Entry 8TJR (electron microscopy, 3.29 A resolution); this record covers chains D and E of the 10 polymer chains in the assembly.

Chain D (and E):
Name: Envelope glycoprotein gp41
Source organism: Human immunodeficiency virus 1
Notes: chain E of this document is another copy of the same molecule, construct and numbering; everything in this record applies to it too
UniProt: Q2N0S6 (Q2N0S6_9HIV1); residues 512-664 here correspond to UniProt positions 509-661 (UniProt number = residue number - 3)
Sequence (153 residues; each row starts with the number of its first residue):
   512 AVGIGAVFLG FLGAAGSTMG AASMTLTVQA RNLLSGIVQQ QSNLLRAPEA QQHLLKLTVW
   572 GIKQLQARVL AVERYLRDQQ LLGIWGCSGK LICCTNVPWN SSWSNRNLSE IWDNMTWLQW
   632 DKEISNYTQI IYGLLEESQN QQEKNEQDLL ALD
Not modelled in the structure: 512-518, 548-568 (chain E: 548-568)
Sequence notes: engineered mutation Pro559 (Ile556 in Q2N0S6), Cys605 (Thr602 in Q2N0S6)
Cystine bridges: Cys598-Cys604
Covalently attached groups: N-acetylglucosamine (NAG) linked to Asn611, Asn618, Asn637

Interface between chain D and chain E:
Contacting residue pairs (17; chain D residue first):
  Thr538(D) with Asn651(E)
  Ala541(D) with Gln591(E), hydrogen bond (backbone-side chain)
  Arg542(D) with Gln591(E); Ile595(E); Glu648(E), salt bridge
  Leu545(D) with Leu587(E), hydrophobic
  Leu576(D) with Ile573(E), hydrophobic; Gln577(E)
  Arg579(D) with Gln577(E); Val580(E); Glu584(E), salt bridge
  Val580(D) with Val580(E), hydrophobic
  Val583(D) with Leu587(E), hydrophobic
  Tyr586(D) with Gln591(E)
  Gly600(D) with Gly594(E)
  Leu602(D) with Glu654(E)
  Ile603(D) with Gln658(E)
Interface residues without a listed pair, chain D (17 interface residues in all): Gly547, Gly572, Leu587, Lys601, Cys605
Interface residues without a listed pair, chain E (17 interface residues in all): Leu576, Leu581, Arg588, Leu592, Gln650

Overview:
The chain D/chain E interface involves 17 residues from each chain; the contacts include 1 hydrogen bond and 2
salt bridges. Polar pairs include Arg542(D)-Glu648(E), Arg579(D)-Glu584(E) and Ala541(D)-Gln591(E). Covalently
linked N-acetylglucosamine: at Asn611(D), Asn618(D) and Asn637(D).
Both chains are Envelope glycoprotein gp41 (Human immunodeficiency virus 1). Entry 8TJR (CRYO-EM STRUCTURE OF
HIV-1 BG505DS-SOSIP.664 ENV TRIMER BOUND TO HERH-a.01 FAB) was determined by electron microscopy, deposited
together with 8TDX, 8TE7, 8TJS, 8TKC, 8TL2, 8TL4 and 5 further entries.
